7AVW - chains A and B; structure by X-ray diffraction, 2.10 A resolution.

[Chain A]
Molecule: CsPYL1
Organism: Citrus sinensis
Reference sequence: A0A067E666 (A0A067E666_CITSI); residues 1-209 here = UniProt positions 1-209
Amino-acid sequence (209 residues; numbered 1 to 209; the number before each row is that of its first residue):
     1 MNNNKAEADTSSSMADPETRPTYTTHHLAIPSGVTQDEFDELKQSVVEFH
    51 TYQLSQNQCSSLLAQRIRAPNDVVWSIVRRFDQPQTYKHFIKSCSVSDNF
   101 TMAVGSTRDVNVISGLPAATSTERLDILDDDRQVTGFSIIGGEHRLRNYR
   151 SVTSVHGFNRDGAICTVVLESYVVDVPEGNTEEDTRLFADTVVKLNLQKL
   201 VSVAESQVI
Unresolved in the structure: 1-20, 209
Residues lining bound ligands: S5N (N-((1,4-dimethyl-2-oxo-1,2-dihydroquinolin-6-yl)methyl)benzenesulfonamide): Lys-88, Phe-90, Ile-91, Arg-108, Val-110, Val-112, Leu-116, Pro-117, Ala-118, Ser-121, Glu-123, Phe-137, Ile-139, His-144, Leu-146, Tyr-149, Phe-188, Val-192, Asn-196

[Chain B]
Molecule: Protein phosphatase 2C 16
Organism: Arabidopsis thaliana
Notes: EC 3.1.3.16
Reference sequence: Q9CAJ0 (P2C16_ARATH); residues 179-511 here = UniProt positions 179-511
Amino-acid sequence (333 residues; each row starts with the number of its first residue):
   179 RSVYELDCIPLWGTVSIQGNRSEMEDAFAVSPHFLKLPIKMLMGDHEGMS
   229 PSLTHLTGHFFGVYDGHGGHKVADYCRDRLHFALAEEIERIKDELCKRNT
   279 GEGRQVQWDKVFTSCFLTVDGEIEGKIGRAVVGSSDKVLEAVASETVGST
   329 AVVALVCSSHIVVSNCGDSRAVLFRGKEAMPLSVDHKPDREDEYARIENA
   379 GGKVIQWQGARVFGVLAMSRSIGDRYLKPYVIPEPEVTFMPRSREDECLI
   429 LASDGLWDVMNNQEVCEIARRRILMWHKKNGAPPLAERGKGIDPACQAAA
   479 DYLSMLALQKGSKDNISIIVIDLKAQRKFKTRT
Unresolved in the structure: 179-185, 226-227, 274-279, 309-313, 506-511
Swiss-Prot annotation at these positions:
  - binding site (Mn(2+)): Asp-243, Gly-244, Asp-432, Asp-492
  - site: Trp-385 (Lock)
  - mutagenesis: Gly-246 (G246D: Reduced phosphatase activity, impaired affinity for PYR/PYL/RCAR receptors, and insensitivity to ABA)
Bound ions: Mn2+ site 1: Asp-243, Gly-244; Mn2+ site 2: Asp-243, Asp-432, Asp-492; Mn2+ site 3: Asp-298, Glu-302, Gly-401; Mn2+ site 4: Asp-432, Asp-436

[How chain A and chain B interact]
Residue-residue contacts (35; chain A residue first):
  His-89(A) / Thr-324(B)
  Phe-90(A) / Thr-324(B)
  Phe-90(A) / Tyr-404(B)  hydrophobic
  Lys-92(A) / Ser-200(B)  hydrogen bond
  Lys-92(A) / Glu-201(B)  salt bridge
  Ile-113(A) / Gly-246(B)
  Ile-113(A) / Thr-324(B)
  Ser-114(A) / Glu-203(B)  hydrogen bond
  Ser-114(A) / His-245(B)
  Ser-114(A) / Gly-246(B)  hydrogen bond (side chain-backbone)
  Ser-114(A) / Gly-247(B)
  Gly-115(A) / Arg-389(B)  hydrogen bond (backbone-side chain)
  Gly-115(A) / Val-393(B)
  Leu-116(A) / Arg-389(B)
  Leu-116(A) / Val-393(B)  hydrophobic
  Pro-117(A) / Trp-385(B)
  Pro-117(A) / Gln-386(B)
  Pro-117(A) / Arg-389(B)
  Pro-117(A) / Gly-392(B)
  Pro-117(A) / Val-393(B)
  Arg-145(A) / Trp-385(B)
  Leu-146(A) / Trp-385(B)  hydrophobic
  Pro-177(A) / Trp-385(B)  hydrophobic
  Asn-180(A) / Gln-384(B)  hydrogen bond (side chain-backbone)
  Asn-180(A) / Trp-385(B)
  Asp-184(A) / Ile-383(B)
  Thr-185(A) / Trp-385(B)
  Leu-187(A) / Lys-381(B)
  Phe-188(A) / Ile-383(B)  hydrophobic
  Phe-188(A) / Trp-385(B)
  Phe-188(A) / Phe-391(B)
  Phe-188(A) / Gly-392(B)
  Phe-188(A) / Val-393(B)  hydrophobic
  Thr-191(A) / Phe-391(B)
  Leu-195(A) / Tyr-404(B)  hydrophobic
Interface residues without a listed pair, chain A (20 interface residues in all): Ala-118, Val-192
Interface residues without a listed pair, chain B (19 interface residues in all): Glu-323, Leu-394

[Overview]
Chain A and chain B form an interface of 20 and 19 residues respectively, with 5 hydrogen bonds and 1 salt
bridge. Polar contacts include Lys-92(A)/Glu-201(B), Lys-92(A)/Ser-200(B) and Ser-114(A)/Glu-203(B). Ligands
of chain A: compound S5N.
Chain A is CsPYL1 (Citrus sinensis) and chain B is Protein phosphatase 2C 16 (Arabidopsis thaliana); the
structure, X-RAY CRYSTAL STRUCTURE OF THE CsPYL1-iSB07-HAB1 TERNARY COMPLEX, was determined by X-ray
diffraction.
